PDB entry 8JL9 | electron microscopy, 2.65 A resolution | chains E and J of the 10 polymer chains in the assembly

# Chain E
Name: Histone H3.1
Organism: Homo sapiens
UniProt: P68431 (H31_HUMAN); residues 0-135 here correspond to UniProt positions 1-136 (UniProt number = residue number + 1)
Sequence (139 residues; row label = number of the first residue in the row; numbers below 1 keep their minus sign (Gly-3 is residue -3)):
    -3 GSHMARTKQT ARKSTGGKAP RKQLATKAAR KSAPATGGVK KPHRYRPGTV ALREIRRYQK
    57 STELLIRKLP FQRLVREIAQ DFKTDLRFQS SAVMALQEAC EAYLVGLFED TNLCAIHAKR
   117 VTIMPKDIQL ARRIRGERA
Disordered / not traced: -3 to 38, 134-135
Differences from the reference sequence: expression tag (-3 to -1)
Curated features (UniProtKB/Swiss-Prot):
  - modified residue: Arg2 (Asymmetric dimethylarginine), Thr3 (Phosphothreonine), Lys4 (Allysine), Gln5 (5-glutamyl dopamine), Thr6 (Phosphothreonine), Arg8 (Citrulline), Lys9 (N6,N6,N6-trimethyllysine), Ser10 (ADP-ribosylserine), Thr11 (Phosphothreonine), Lys14 (N6-(2-hydroxyisobutyryl)lysine), Arg17 (Asymmetric dimethylarginine), Lys18 (N6-(2-hydroxyisobutyryl)lysine), Lys23 (N6-(2-hydroxyisobutyryl)lysine), Arg26 (Citrulline), Lys27 (N6,N6,N6-trimethyllysine), Ser28 (ADP-ribosylserine), Lys36 (N6,N6,N6-trimethyllysine), Lys37 (N6-methyllysine), Tyr41 (Phosphotyrosine), Lys56 (N6,N6,N6-trimethyllysine) and 8 more in UniProt
  - lipidation: Lys18 (N6-decanoyllysine)

# Chain J
Molecule: 193-nt DNA strand
Organism: synthetic construct
Sequence (193 nucleotides; each row starts with the number of its first residue; numbers below 1 keep their minus sign (DA-96 is residue -96)):
   -96 ATCACGTAAT ATTGGCCAGC TAGGATCACA ATCCCGGTGC CGAGGCCGCT CAATTGGTCG
   -36 TAGACAGCTC TAGCACCGCT TAAACGCACG TACGGATTCC GTACGTGCGT TTAAGCGGTG
    24 CTAGAGCTGT CTACGACCAA TTGAGCGGCC TCGGCACCGG GATTGTGATC CTAGCTGGCC
    84 AATATTACGT GAT
Disordered / not traced: -96 to -78, 78-96

# Chain E / chain J interface
Pairs across the interface (23; chain E residue first):
  His39(E) with DG70(J), sugar contact
  Tyr41(E) with DT69(J), phosphate contact; DG70(J), phosphate contact
  Arg42(E) with DA-5(J), phosphate contact; DG70(J), salt bridge to the phosphate; DA71(J), salt bridge to the phosphate
  Thr45(E) with DT69(J), phosphate contact; DG70(J), hydrogen bond to the phosphate
  Arg63(E) with DA-14(J), sugar contact; DA-13(J), salt bridge to the phosphate
  Arg72(E) with DC-23(J), salt bridge to the phosphate
  Arg83(E) with DG-24(J), sugar contact; DC-23(J), phosphate contact
  Phe84(E) with DG-24(J), phosphate contact; DC-23(J), hydrogen bond to the phosphate
  Gln85(E) with DG-24(J), phosphate contact
  Ser86(E) with DG-24(J), phosphate contact
  Arg116(E) with DG-3(J), phosphate contact
  Val117(E) with DC-4(J), sugar contact; DG-3(J), hydrogen bond to the phosphate
  Thr118(E) with DC-4(J), phosphate contact; DG-3(J), hydrogen bond to the phosphate
  Met120(E) with DG-2(J), phosphate contact
Interface residues without a listed pair, chain E (18 interface residues in all): Arg40, Pro43, Lys115, Lys122
Interface residues without a listed pair, chain J (12 interface residues in all): DA-9

# Summary
18 residues of chain E and 12 residues of chain J are in contact; the contacts include 4 hydrogen bonds and 4
salt bridges. Polar contacts include Thr45(E)-DG70(J), Phe84(E)-DC-23(J) and Val117(E)-DG-3(J).
Here chain E is Histone H3.1 (Homo sapiens) and chain J is a 193-nt DNA strand (synthetic construct). Entry
8JL9 (Cryo-EM structure of the human nucleosome with scFv) was determined by electron microscopy (same
publication as 8JLA, 8JLB and 8JLD).
